Entry 2XP0 (X-ray diffraction, 1.98 A resolution); this record covers chain A.

[Chain A]
Name: E3 ubiquitin-protein ligase chfr
From: Homo sapiens
Notes: EC 6.3.2.-; fragment: cysteine-rich region, residues 394-664
Reference sequence: Q96EP1 (CHFR_HUMAN); numbering as in UniProt (aligned over 394-664)
Amino-acid sequence (274 residues; each row starts with the number of its first residue):
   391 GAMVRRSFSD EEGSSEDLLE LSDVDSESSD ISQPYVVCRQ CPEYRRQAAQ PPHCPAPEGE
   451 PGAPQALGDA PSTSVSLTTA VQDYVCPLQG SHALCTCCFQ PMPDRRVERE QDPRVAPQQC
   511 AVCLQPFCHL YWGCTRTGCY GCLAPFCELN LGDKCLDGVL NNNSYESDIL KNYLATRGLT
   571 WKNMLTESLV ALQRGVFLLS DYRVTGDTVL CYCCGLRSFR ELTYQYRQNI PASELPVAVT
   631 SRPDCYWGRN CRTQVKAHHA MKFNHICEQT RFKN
Not modelled in the structure: 391-423, 446-472, 663-664
Differences from the reference sequence: expression tag (391-393); conflict Val497 (Ala in Q96EP1)
Bound ions: Zn2+ site 1: Cys428, Cys431, Cys476, His482; Zn2+ site 2: Cys485, Cys488, Cys518, Cys524; Zn2+ site 3: Cys487, Cys524, Cys529, Cys532; Zn2+ site 4: Cys510, Cys513, Cys601, Cys604; Zn2+ site 5: Cys635, Cys641, His649, His655
Curated features (UniProtKB/Swiss-Prot):
  - zinc finger: Pro633 to His655 (PBZ-type)
  - natural variant: Val497 (A497V: this construct carries the variant), Phe536 (F536S: In a patient with non small cell lung carcinomas)
  - mutagenesis: Arg632 (R632A: Abolishes poly(ADP-ribose)-binding and poly-ADP-ribosylation by PARP1), Cys635 (C635A: Abolishes poly(ADP-ribose)-binding and poly-ADP-ribosylation by PARP1; when associated with A-641), Cys641 (C641A: Abolishes poly(ADP-ribose)-binding and poly-ADP-ribosylation by PARP1; when associated with A-635), Arg642 (R642A: Impairs poly(ADP-ribose)-binding and poly-ADP-ribosylation by PARP1), Gln644 (Q644A: Impairs poly(ADP-ribose)-binding and poly-ADP-ribosylation by PARP1)
Reported in the primary citation:
  - Zn2+ coordination: Cys428, His482, Cys485, Cys487, Cys510, Cys524, Cys601, Cys604, Cys635, Cys641, His649, His655
  - contacts within the chain: His649-Phe653
  - disease-associated variants - F536S: decreased stability (proposed by the authors, not directly observed)
  - mutagenesis - Y636A, W637A, R642A, T643A, F653L, R661A: unchanged stability

[Overview]
The Zn2+ site 1 is built by Cys428, Cys431, Cys476 and His482. Cys485, Cys488, Cys518 and Cys524 form the Zn2+
site 2. UniProt lists 5 mutagenesis sites. The paper reports that F536S reduces stability; Zn2+ coordination
by Cys428, His482 and Cys485 among others; 7 substitutions were tested in all.
Chain A is E3 ubiquitin-protein ligase chfr (Homo sapiens); the structure, C-terminal cysteine-rich domain of
human CHFR, was determined by X-ray diffraction, deposited together with 2XOC, 2XOY and 2XOZ.
